PDB entry 5HTB | X-ray diffraction, 1.70 A resolution | chains A and C

[Chain A]
Protein: Serine/threonine-protein kinase haspin
From: Homo sapiens
Notes: EC 2.7.11.1
Reference sequence: Q8TF76 (HASP_HUMAN); numbering as in UniProt (aligned over 465-798)
Amino-acid sequence (357 residues; each row starts with the number of its first residue):
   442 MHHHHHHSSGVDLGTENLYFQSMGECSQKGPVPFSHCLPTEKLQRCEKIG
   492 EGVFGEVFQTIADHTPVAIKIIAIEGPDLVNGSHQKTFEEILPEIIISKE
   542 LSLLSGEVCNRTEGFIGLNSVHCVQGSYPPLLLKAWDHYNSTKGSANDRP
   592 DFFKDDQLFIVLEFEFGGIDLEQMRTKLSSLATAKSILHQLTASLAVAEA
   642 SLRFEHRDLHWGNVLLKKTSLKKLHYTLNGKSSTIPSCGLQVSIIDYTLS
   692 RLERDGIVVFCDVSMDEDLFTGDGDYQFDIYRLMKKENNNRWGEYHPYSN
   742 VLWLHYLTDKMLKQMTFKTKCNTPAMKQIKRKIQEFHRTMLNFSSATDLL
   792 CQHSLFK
Unresolved in the structure: 442-470
Sequence notes: initiating methionine (442); expression tag (443-464)
Curated features (UniProtKB/Swiss-Prot):
  - active site: Asp649 (Proton acceptor)
  - binding site (ATP): Ile490 to Val498, Lys511, Glu606 to Asp611, Asp649 to Asn654, Asp687 to Thr689
Bound ions: Na+: Glu554, Phe556
Residues lining bound ligands: 6L5 ((3R)-4-amino-3-{[6-({[(2S,3S,4R,5R)-5-(6-amino-9H-purin-9-yl)-3,4-dihydroxytetrahydrofuran-2-yl]carbonyl}amino)hexanoyl]amino}-4-oxobutanoic acid (non-preferred name)): Ile490, Gly491, Glu492, Gly493, Val494, Phe495, Gly496, Val498, Ala509, Lys511, Ile557, Phe605, Glu606, Phe607, Gly608, Gly609, Asp611, Gln614, Gly653, Leu656, Ile686, Asp687, Thr689
Reported in the primary citation:
  - binding site for 6L5: Val494, Phe495, Glu606, Gly608, Asp611, Gly653
  - conformationally variable residues (domain motion, side-chain flip): Lys489 to Ile532
  - binding site for (2R, 3S, 4R, 5R, 6R)-6-((1R, 2R, 6S)-4,6-diamino-2,3-dihydroxycyclohexyloxy)-5-amino-2-(aminomethyl)-tetrahydro-2H-pyran-3,4-diol (chain C): Asn588, Asn654, Asp687, Asp707, Asp709

[Chain C]
Protein: (2R, 3S, 4R, 5R, 6R)-6-((1R, 2R, 6S)-4,6-diamino-2,3-dihydroxycyclohexyloxy)-5-amino-2-(aminomethyl)-tetrahydro-2H-pyran-3,4-diol
Amino-acid sequence (8 residues; each row starts with the number of its first residue):
     1 ARKKQTAX
Modified residues: NH2 (amino group) at position 8
Glycans and other covalent adducts: compound 6L5 linked to Lys3

[Interface between chain A and chain C]
Contacting residue pairs - 18 pairs, chain A then chain C:
  Val494(A) - Lys4(C)
  Val494(A) - Gln5(C)
  Val494(A) - Thr6(C)
  Asn522(A) - Thr6(C)
  Ala587(A) - Thr6(C)
  Asn588(A) - Thr6(C)  hydrogen bond
  Asp649(A) - Lys3(C)
  His651(A) - Ala1(C)  hydrogen bond (side chain-backbone)
  His651(A) - Arg2(C)
  Asn654(A) - Arg2(C)  hydrogen bond
  Asp687(A) - Arg2(C)  salt bridge
  Thr689(A) - Lys3(C)
  Leu690(A) - Lys3(C)
  Asp707(A) - Lys4(C)  salt bridge
  Asp709(A) - Lys4(C)  salt bridge
  Leu710(A) - Lys3(C)
  Gln718(A) - Ala1(C)  hydrogen bond (side chain-backbone)
  Tyr722(A) - Lys3(C)
Other interface residues (no listed pair), chain A (19 interface residues in all): Glu492, Glu613, Trp652, Phe719

[In short]
The interface between chain A and chain C involves 19 residues on one side and 6 on the other; the contacts
include 4 hydrogen bonds and 3 salt bridges. Among the polar pairs are Asp687(A)-Arg2(C), Asp707(A)-Lys4(C)
and Asp709(A)-Lys4(C). The paper reports a binding site for 6L5 at Val494(A), Phe495(A) and Glu606(A) among
others; a binding site for (2R, 3S, 4R, 5R, 6R)-6-((1R, 2R,
6S)-4,6-diamino-2,3-dihydroxycyclohexyloxy)-5-amino-2-(aminomethyl)-tetrahydro-2H-pyran-3,4-diol (chain C) at
Asn588(A), Asn654(A) and Asp687(A) among others.
Chain A is Serine/threonine-protein kinase haspin (Homo sapiens) and chain C is (2R, 3S, 4R, 5R, 6R)-6-((1R,
2R, 6S)-4,6-diamino-2,3-dihydroxycyclohexyloxy)-5-amino-2-(aminomethyl)-tetrahydro-2H-pyran-3,4-diol; the
structure, Crystal structure of haspin (GSG2) in complex with bisubstrate inhibitor ARC-3353, was determined
by X-ray diffraction together with 5HTC from the same study.
